PDB entry 1UFL | X-ray diffraction, 2.70 A resolution | chains A and B of the 3 polymer chains in the assembly

Chain A (and B):
Molecule: Nitrogen regulatory protein P-II
Source organism: Thermus thermophilus
Notes: chain B of this document is another copy of the same molecule, construct and numbering; everything in this record applies to it too
UniProtKB: P83820 (P83820_THETH); residues 1-116 here = UniProt positions 1-116
Amino-acid sequence (116 residues; numbered 1 to 116; the number before each row is that of its first residue):
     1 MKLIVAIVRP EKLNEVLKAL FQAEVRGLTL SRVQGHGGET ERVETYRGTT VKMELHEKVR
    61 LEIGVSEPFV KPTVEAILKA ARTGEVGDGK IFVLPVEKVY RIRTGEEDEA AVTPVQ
Not modelled in the structure: 109-116 (chain B: 37-53, 114-116)
Differences from the reference sequence: engineered mutation K18 (Glu in P83820)

How chain A and chain B interact:
Pairs across the interface (51):
  K2(A) with E97(B)
  I7(A) with T29(B); I102(B)
  V8(A) with I102(B), hydrophobic
  V33(A) with L30(B); S31(B)
  Q34(A) with L28(B); T29(B); L30(B), hydrogen bond (backbone-backbone)
  G35(A) with L28(B)
  H36(A) with R26(B); G27(B); L28(B), hydrogen bond (backbone-backbone)
  G37(A) with R26(B)
  V51(A) with F21(B), hydrophobic
  M53(A) with L17(B); F21(B), hydrophobic
  L55(A) with L30(B), hydrophobic
  R60(A) with R60(B); E62(B), salt bridge
  V74(A) with Y100(B), hydrophobic
  L78(A) with Y100(B), hydrophobic
  A81(A) with I102(B), hydrophobic
  R82(A) with I102(B); R103(B), hydrogen bond (side chain-backbone)
  G84(A) with R103(B)
  E85(A) with R103(B)
  V86(A) with R103(B)
  D88(A) with I102(B); R103(B)
  G89(A) with I102(B), hydrogen bond (backbone-backbone)
  K90(A) with V99(B); Y100(B); I102(B); A111(B), hydrogen bond (side chain-backbone)
  I91(A) with K98(B); V99(B); Y100(B), hydrogen bond (backbone-backbone); I102(B), hydrophobic
  F92(A) with L3(B), hydrophobic; G64(B); K98(B); V99(B), hydrophobic
  V93(A) with V96(B); E97(B), hydrogen bond (backbone-backbone); K98(B), hydrogen bond (backbone-backbone)
  L94(A) with L3(B), hydrophobic; P95(B); V96(B), hydrophobic
  P95(A) with P95(B); E97(B)
Interface residues without a listed pair, chain A (30 interface residues in all): V5, R32, E39
Interface residues without a listed pair, chain B (23 interface residues in all): R101, G105

In short:
30 residues of chain A face 23 of chain B across their interface; the contacts include 8 hydrogen bonds and 1
salt bridge. Among the polar pairs are R60(A)-E62(B), R82(A)-R103(B) and K90(A)-A111(B).
Both chains are Nitrogen regulatory protein P-II (Thermus thermophilus). Entry 1UFL (Crystal Structure of
TT1020 from Thermus thermophilus HB8) was determined by X-ray diffraction, deposited together with 1V9O, 1VFJ,
1V3R and 1V3S.
